7YR8 - chains A and R; structure by electron microscopy, 3.20 A resolution.

# Chain A
Molecule: Nucleoprotein
Organism: Lloviu cuevavirus
UniProt: G8EFI1 (G8EFI1_LLOVA); residue numbers follow UniProt; this construct covers 20-406
Amino-acid sequence (387 residues; numbered 20 to 406; the number before each row is that of its first residue):
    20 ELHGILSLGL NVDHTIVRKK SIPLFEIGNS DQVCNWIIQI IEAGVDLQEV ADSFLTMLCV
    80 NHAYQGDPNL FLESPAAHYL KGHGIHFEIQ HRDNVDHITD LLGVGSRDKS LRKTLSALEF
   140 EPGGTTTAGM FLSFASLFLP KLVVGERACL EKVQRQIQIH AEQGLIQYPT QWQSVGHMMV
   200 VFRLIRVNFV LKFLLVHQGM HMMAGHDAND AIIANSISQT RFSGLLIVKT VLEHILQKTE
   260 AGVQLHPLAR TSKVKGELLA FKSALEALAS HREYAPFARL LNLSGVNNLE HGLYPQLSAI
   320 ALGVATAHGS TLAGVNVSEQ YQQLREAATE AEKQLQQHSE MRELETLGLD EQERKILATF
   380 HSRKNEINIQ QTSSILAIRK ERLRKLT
Sequence notes: conflict Glu68 (Asp in G8EFI1), Gly142 (Asp in G8EFI1), Thr144 (Ser in G8EFI1)

# Chain R
Molecule: 6-nt RNA strand
Sequence (6 nucleotides; row label = number of the first residue in the row):
     1 UUUUUU

# How chain A and chain R interact
Contacting residue pairs - 32 pairs, chain A then chain R:
  Pro159(A) with U6(R), base contact
  Lys160(A) with U4(R), salt bridge to the phosphate; U5(R), salt bridge to the phosphate
  Val162(A) with U2(R), hydrogen bond to the sugar
  Val163(A) with U2(R), base contact; U3(R), phosphate contact; U4(R), phosphate contact
  Lys171(A) with U6(R), hydrogen bond to the base
  Arg174(A) with U6(R), salt bridge to the phosphate
  Gln238(A) with U6(R), hydrogen bond to the base
  Gly243(A) with U2(R), phosphate contact; U3(R), phosphate contact
  Leu244(A) with U3(R), phosphate contact
  Leu245(A) with U3(R), hydrogen bond to the phosphate; U4(R), base contact
  Lys248(A) with U4(R), hydrogen bond to the base
  Arg298(A) with U2(R), phosphate contact
  Glu309(A) with U1(R), phosphate contact; U2(R), phosphate contact
  His310(A) with U2(R), hydrogen bond to the phosphate; U3(R), phosphate contact
  Thr330(A) with U4(R), hydrogen bond to the sugar; U5(R), sugar contact
  Leu331(A) with U4(R), base contact
  Gly333(A) with U4(R), sugar contact
  Val334(A) with U3(R), sugar contact; U4(R), sugar contact
  Asn335(A) with U3(R), hydrogen bond to the sugar
  Val336(A) with U3(R), base contact
  Ser337(A) with U3(R), base contact
  Arg401(A) with U4(R), salt bridge to the phosphate; U5(R), salt bridge to the phosphate
Other interface residues (no listed pair), chain A (23 interface residues in all): Ala167

# In short
23 residues of chain A face 6 of chain R across their interface; the contacts include 8 hydrogen bonds and 5
salt bridges. Polar contacts include Lys171(A)-U6(R), Gln238(A)-U6(R) and Lys248(A)-U4(R).
Chain A is Nucleoprotein (Lloviu cuevavirus) and chain R is a 6-nt RNA strand; the structure, Lloviu
cuevavirus nucleoprotein(1-450 residues)-RNA complex, was determined by electron microscopy (same publication
as 7YPW).
